Entry 6RDS (electron microscopy, 3.80 A resolution); this record covers chains U and X of the 20 polymer chains in the assembly.

# Chain U
Protein: ATP synthase subunit alpha
From: Polytomella sp. Pringsheim 198.80
UniProt: A0ZW40 (A0ZW40_9CHLO); numbering as in UniProt (aligned over 1-562)
Sequence (562 residues; numbered 1 to 562; the number before each row is that of its first residue):
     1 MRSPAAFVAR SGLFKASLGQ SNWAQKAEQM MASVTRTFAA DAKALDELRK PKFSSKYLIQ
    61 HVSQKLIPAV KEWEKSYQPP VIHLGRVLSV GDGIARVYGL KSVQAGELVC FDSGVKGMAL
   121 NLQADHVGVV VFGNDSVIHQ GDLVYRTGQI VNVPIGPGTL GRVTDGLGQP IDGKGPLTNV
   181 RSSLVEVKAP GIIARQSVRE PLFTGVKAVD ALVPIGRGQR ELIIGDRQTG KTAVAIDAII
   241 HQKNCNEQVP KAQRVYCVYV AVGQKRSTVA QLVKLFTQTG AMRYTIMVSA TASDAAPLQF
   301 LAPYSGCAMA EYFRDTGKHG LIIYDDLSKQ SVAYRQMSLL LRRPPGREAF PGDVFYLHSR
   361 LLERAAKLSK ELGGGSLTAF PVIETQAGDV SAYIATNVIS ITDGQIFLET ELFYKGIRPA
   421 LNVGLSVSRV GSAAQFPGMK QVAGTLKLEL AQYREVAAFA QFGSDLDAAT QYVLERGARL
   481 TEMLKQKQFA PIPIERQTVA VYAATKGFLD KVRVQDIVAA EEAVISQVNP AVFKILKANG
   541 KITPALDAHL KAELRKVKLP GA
Not modelled in the structure: 1-39
Sequence notes: conflict Arg266 (Lys in A0ZW40)
Ion coordination: Mg2+: Thr232 (together with ATP)
Ligand contacts: ATP (adenosine-5'-triphosphate): Arg227, Gln228, Thr229, Gly230, Lys231, Thr232, Ala233, Glu384, Phe413, Arg418, Pro419, Gln486, Lys487, Gln488

# Chain X
Protein: ATP synthase subunit beta
From: Polytomella sp. Pringsheim 198.80
Notes: EC 7.1.2.2
UniProt: A0ZW41 (A0ZW41_9CHLO); numbering as in UniProt (aligned over 1-574)
Sequence (574 residues; each row starts with the number of its first residue):
     1 MALRYAAGLA KNVVQRQGAS LNIARAFAAE PAPAIDAGYV SQVIGPVVDV RFDGELPSIL
    61 SSLEVEGHSV RLVLEVAQHM GDNTVRCIAM DSTDGLVRGQ KVVDTGSPIK VPVGRGTLGR
   121 IMNVIGEPVD EQGPIDAADI WSIHREAPEF TEQSTEQEIL VTGIKVVDLL APYQRGGKIG
   181 LFGGAGVGKT VLIMELINNV AKAHGGFSVF AGVGERTREG NDLYREMIES GVIKLGAERG
   241 NSKCTLVYGQ MNEPPGARAR VALTGLTVAE YFRDIEGQDV LLFVDNIFRF TQANSEVSAL
   301 LGRIPSAVGY QPTLATDLGG LQERITTTTK GSITSVQAVY VPADDLTDPA PATTFAHLDA
   361 TTVLSRSIAE LGIYPAVDPL DSTSRMLNPN VIGAEHYNVA RGVQKVLQDY KNLQDIIAIL
   421 GMDELSEEDK LTVARARKIQ RFLSQPFQVA EVFTGTPGKY VDLADTISGF QGVLTGKYDD
   481 LPEMAFYMVG DIKEVKEKAD KMAKDIASRK EADNKKVSEE LKDIPSLDKL VSEIKEVVIE
   541 EDDGLEEDFK AEALSSETVV LNEEGKSVPL PKKN
Not modelled in the structure: 1-32
Sequence notes: conflict Ala350 (Gly in A0ZW41), Leu387 (Arg in A0ZW41)
Ion coordination: Mg2+: Thr190, Glu215, Glu219 (together with ADP)
Ligand contacts:
  - ADP (adenosine-5'-diphosphate): Ala185, Gly186, Val187, Gly188, Lys189, Thr190, Val191, Glu215, Arg216, Glu219, Tyr374, Phe447, Ala450, Phe453
  - ATP (adenosine-5'-triphosphate): Ser384, Arg385, Leu387, Asn388, Tyr397, Arg401

# Chain U / chain X interface
Contacting residue pairs (146):
  Ile82(U) - Glu563(X)  hydrogen bond (backbone-side chain)
  His83(U) - Glu563(X)  salt bridge
  Leu84(U) - Leu561(X)
  Leu84(U) - Asn562(X)
  Leu84(U) - Glu563(X)  hydrogen bond (backbone-side chain)
  Gly99(U) - Arg98(X)  hydrogen bond (backbone-side chain)
  Leu100(U) - Arg98(X)  hydrogen bond (backbone-side chain)
  Val103(U) - Leu96(X)
  Val103(U) - Val97(X)
  Val103(U) - Arg98(X)
  Gln104(U) - Gly95(X)
  Gln104(U) - Leu96(X)
  Gln104(U) - Val97(X)
  Ala105(U) - Thr93(X)
  Ala105(U) - Asp94(X)
  Ala105(U) - Gly95(X)  hydrogen bond (backbone-backbone)
  Ala105(U) - Leu96(X)  hydrogen bond (backbone-backbone)
  Cys110(U) - Thr558(X)
  Cys110(U) - Val560(X)  hydrophobic
  Asp112(U) - Lys573(X)
  Asp112(U) - Asn574(X)
  Ser113(U) - Asn574(X)
  Lys116(U) - Thr558(X)
  Asn121(U) - Val43(X)
  Asn121(U) - Ile44(X)
  Leu122(U) - Gln42(X)
  Leu122(U) - Val43(X)  hydrogen bond (backbone-backbone)
  Leu122(U) - Leu96(X)
  Leu122(U) - Arg98(X)
  Gln123(U) - Gln42(X)
  Gln123(U) - Ile44(X)
  Gln123(U) - Arg98(X)  hydrogen bond (backbone-side chain)
  Ala124(U) - Gln42(X)  hydrogen bond (backbone-side chain)
  Ala124(U) - Arg98(X)
  Asp125(U) - Arg98(X)
  Asp142(U) - Asn574(X)
  Tyr145(U) - Val560(X)  hydrophobic
  Tyr145(U) - Leu561(X)
  Tyr145(U) - Leu570(X)  hydrophobic
  Tyr145(U) - Pro571(X)
  Arg146(U) - Val560(X)
  Arg146(U) - Leu561(X)  hydrogen bond (backbone-backbone)
  Thr147(U) - Val559(X)
  Gly148(U) - Leu561(X)
  Ile150(U) - Asp94(X)
  Pro154(U) - Leu554(X)  hydrophobic
  Ile155(U) - Phe549(X)
  Gly156(U) - Phe549(X)
  Pro157(U) - Leu545(X)
  Pro157(U) - Phe549(X)
  Asn179(U) - Phe549(X)
  Asn179(U) - Ala551(X)
  Val180(U) - Phe549(X)
  Val180(U) - Ala551(X)
  Val180(U) - Glu552(X)  hydrogen bond (backbone-backbone)
  Val180(U) - Leu554(X)  hydrophobic
  Arg181(U) - Phe549(X)
  Glu186(U) - Asp94(X)
  Lys188(U) - Glu253(X)  salt bridge
  Ala189(U) - Asn252(X)  hydrogen bond (backbone-side chain)
  Gly191(U) - Thr217(X)
  Ile192(U) - Thr217(X)
  Ile192(U) - Gly220(X)
  Ile192(U) - Asn221(X)
  Ile192(U) - Tyr248(X)  hydrophobic
  Ile193(U) - Val129(X)
  Ile193(U) - Asp130(X)
  Ile193(U) - Glu131(X)
  Ile193(U) - Tyr224(X)  hydrophobic
  Ile193(U) - Arg225(X)
  Arg195(U) - Thr217(X)
  Arg195(U) - Asn221(X)
  Gln196(U) - Asn221(X)
  Ser197(U) - Asn221(X)
  Ser197(U) - Asp222(X)
  Arg220(U) - Arg216(X)
  Pro250(U) - Val537(X)  hydrophobic
  Pro250(U) - Val538(X)
  Lys251(U) - Glu540(X)
  Lys251(U) - Gly544(X)
  Arg254(U) - Glu541(X)  salt bridge
  Arg254(U) - Asp543(X)  salt bridge
  Tyr256(U) - Asp543(X)  hydrogen bond (side chain-backbone)
  Tyr256(U) - Leu545(X)
  Tyr312(U) - Leu545(X)  hydrogen bond (side chain-backbone)
  Lys318(U) - Gly544(X)  hydrogen bond (side chain-backbone)
  Arg343(U) - Leu300(X)
  Pro344(U) - Ala299(X)
  Pro344(U) - Pro305(X)  hydrophobic
  Gly346(U) - Gly309(X)
  Arg347(U) - Ala343(X)
  Arg347(U) - Asp345(X)  salt bridge
  Arg347(U) - Asp348(X)  salt bridge
  Gly352(U) - Gln292(X)
  Gly352(U) - Glu296(X)
  Asp353(U) - Glu296(X)
  Phe355(U) - Met251(X)  hydrophobic
  Phe355(U) - Arg289(X)
  Phe355(U) - Gln292(X)
  Tyr356(U) - Asn252(X)
  Tyr356(U) - Glu253(X)
  Tyr356(U) - Pro254(X)
  Tyr356(U) - Pro255(X)
  Tyr356(U) - Arg258(X)
  Tyr356(U) - Glu296(X)
  Ser359(U) - Met251(X)  hydrogen bond (side chain-backbone)
  Ser359(U) - Asn252(X)
  Glu363(U) - Thr217(X)  hydrogen bond
  Glu363(U) - Met251(X)
  Val390(U) - Arg366(X)
  Ser391(U) - Ala343(X)  hydrogen bond (side chain-backbone)
  Ser391(U) - Asp344(X)  hydrogen bond
  Ala392(U) - Ala343(X)
  Tyr393(U) - Gln292(X)
  Thr396(U) - Ala185(X)
  Thr396(U) - Tyr340(X)  hydrogen bond
  Thr396(U) - Pro342(X)  hydrogen bond (side chain-backbone)
  Thr396(U) - Ala343(X)
  Ile399(U) - Ala185(X)
  Ile399(U) - Arg216(X)  hydrogen bond (backbone-side chain)
  Ser400(U) - Arg216(X)
  Ser400(U) - Met251(X)
  Ser400(U) - Arg289(X)  hydrogen bond
  Ile401(U) - Arg216(X)  hydrogen bond (backbone-side chain)
  Ile401(U) - Met251(X)  hydrophobic
  Thr402(U) - Arg216(X)  hydrogen bond (backbone-side chain)
  Asp403(U) - Arg216(X)
  Asp403(U) - Arg218(X)  salt bridge
  Arg429(U) - Phe453(X)
  Val430(U) - Arg218(X)
  Ser432(U) - Phe453(X)
  Ala433(U) - Val452(X)
  Asn529(U) - Leu527(X)
  Lys534(U) - Ile534(X)
  Ile535(U) - Leu530(X)
  Ile535(U) - Val531(X)
  Ile535(U) - Ile534(X)  hydrophobic
  Ala538(U) - Ile534(X)  hydrophobic
  Asn539(U) - Glu533(X)
  Ala545(U) - Ile524(X)
  Ala545(U) - Pro525(X)
  Ala548(U) - Ser518(X)
  Ala548(U) - Ile524(X)  hydrophobic
  His549(U) - Pro525(X)
  His549(U) - Leu527(X)
  Lys551(U) - Lys516(X)
Interface residues without a listed pair, chain U (95 interface residues in all): Val81, Lys101, Ser102, Phe111, Gly114, His126, Val127, Leu160, Pro190, Gln248, Tyr284, Thr316, Pro345, Asn397, Ala531, Pro544
Interface residues without a listed pair, chain X (87 interface residues in all): Ser41, Asp91, Gly184, Gly214, Glu215, Gln250, Val308, Glu520, Ser526, Ile539, Glu546, Asp548, Lys550

# Summary
95 residues of chain U face 87 of chain X across their interface; the contacts include 25 hydrogen bonds and 7
salt bridges. Among the polar pairs are His83(U)-Glu563(X), Lys188(U)-Glu253(X) and Arg254(U)-Glu541(X).
Ligands of chain U: ATP. Chain X binds ATP and ADP.
Here chain U is ATP synthase subunit alpha and chain X is ATP synthase subunit beta, both from Polytomella sp.
Pringsheim 198.80. Entry 6RDS (Cryo-EM structure of Polytomella F-ATP synthase, Rotary substate 1D, focussed
refinement of F1 head and rotor) was determined by electron microscopy, deposited together with 6RD4, 6RD5,
6RD6, 6RD7, 6RD8, 6RD9 and 46 further entries.
